Entry 6JFZ (electron microscopy, 7.60 A resolution (low resolution: residue-level contacts below are approximate; hydrogen-bond / salt-bridge calls are withheld)); this record covers chains B and C of the 4 polymer chains in the assembly.

Chain B (and C):
Protein: Glutamate receptor ionotropic, kainate 3
Source organism: Rattus norvegicus
Notes: chain C of this document is another copy of the same molecule, construct and numbering; everything in this record applies to it too
UniProtKB: P42264 (GRIK3_RAT); residues 1-809 here correspond to UniProt positions 32-840 (UniProt number = residue number + 31)
Amino-acid sequence (809 residues; each row starts with the number of its first residue):
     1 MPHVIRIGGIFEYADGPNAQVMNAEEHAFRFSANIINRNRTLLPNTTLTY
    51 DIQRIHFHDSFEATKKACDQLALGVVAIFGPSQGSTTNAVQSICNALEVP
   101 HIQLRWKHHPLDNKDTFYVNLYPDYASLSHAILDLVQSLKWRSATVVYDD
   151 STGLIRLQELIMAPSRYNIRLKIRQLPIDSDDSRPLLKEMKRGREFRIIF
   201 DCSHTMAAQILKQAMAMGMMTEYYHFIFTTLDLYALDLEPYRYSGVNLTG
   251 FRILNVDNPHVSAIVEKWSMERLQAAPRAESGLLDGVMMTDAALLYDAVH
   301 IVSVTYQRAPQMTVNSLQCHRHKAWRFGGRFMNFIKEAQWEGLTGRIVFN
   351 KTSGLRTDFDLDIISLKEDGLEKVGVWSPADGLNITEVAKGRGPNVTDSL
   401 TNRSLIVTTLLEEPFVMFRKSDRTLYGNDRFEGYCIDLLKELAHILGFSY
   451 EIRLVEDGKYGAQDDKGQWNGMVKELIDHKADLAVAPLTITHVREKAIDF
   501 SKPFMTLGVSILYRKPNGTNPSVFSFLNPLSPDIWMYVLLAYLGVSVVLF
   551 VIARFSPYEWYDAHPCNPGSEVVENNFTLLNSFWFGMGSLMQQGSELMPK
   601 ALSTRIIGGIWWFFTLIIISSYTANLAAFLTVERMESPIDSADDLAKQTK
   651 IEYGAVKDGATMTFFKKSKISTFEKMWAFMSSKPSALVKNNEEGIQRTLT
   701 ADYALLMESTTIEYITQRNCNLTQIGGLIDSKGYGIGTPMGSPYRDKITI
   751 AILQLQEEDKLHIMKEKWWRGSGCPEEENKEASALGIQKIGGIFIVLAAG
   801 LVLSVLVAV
Unresolved in the structure: 1-2, 273-284, 386-400, 555-600, 634-637, 772-787 (chain C: 1-2, 273-284, 386-400, 555-600, 772-787)
Sequence notes: engineered mutation Thr86 (Cys117 in P42264), Thr305 (Cys336 in P42264), Val547 (Cys578 in P42264)
Cystine bridges: Cys68-Cys319
From the paper describing this entry:
  - post-translational modification sites: Asn395 (proposed by the authors, not directly observed)
  - post-translational modification sites: Asn721
  - mutagenesis - Y744L/R745G: abolished signaling

How chain B and chain C interact:
Residue-residue contacts - 39 pairs, chain B then chain C:
  Thr491(B) with Leu753(C)
  His492(B) with Ile750(C); Leu753(C); Gln754(C); Glu757(C)
  Glu495(B) with Thr749(C); Leu753(C)
  Ser501(B) with Lys502(C)
  Lys502(B) with Ser501(C); Lys502(C)
  Ser531(B) with Lys789(C)
  Asp533(B) with Gln788(C)
  Ile534(B) with Gln788(C); Lys789(C)
  Tyr537(B) with Phe794(C)
  Leu540(B) with Phe794(C)
  Ala541(B) with Phe794(C)
  Ser603(B) with Leu803(C)
  Ile606(B) with Leu803(C)
  Ile607(B) with Gly800(C); Leu803(C)
  Trp611(B) with Leu797(C)
  Phe614(B) with Ile793(C); Leu797(C)
  Ser620(B) with Thr623(C)
  Ala624(B) with Ala627(C); Leu630(C)
  Asn625(B) with Leu630(C)
  Ala628(B) with Leu630(C); Thr631(C)
  Thr631(B) with Thr631(C)
  Val632(B) with Thr631(C); Arg634(C)
  Arg745(B) with Arg745(C)
  Ile750(B) with His492(C)
  Leu753(B) with Thr491(C); His492(C)
  Gln754(B) with His492(C)
  Glu757(B) with His492(C)
Other interface residues (no listed pair), chain B (37 interface residues in all): Ile490, Lys496, Asp499, Phe500, Ile617, Ile670, Asp746, Thr749, Asp759, His762
Other interface residues (no listed pair), chain C (33 interface residues in all): Glu495, Lys496, Asp499, Pro503, Phe526, Leu626, Ile670, Asp746, Asp759, His762, Gly791

In short:
37 residues of chain B face 33 of chain C across their interface. The paper reports that Y744L/R745G of chain
B abolish signaling; modification sites Asn395(B) and Asn721(B).
Chain B and chain C are both Glutamate receptor ionotropic, kainate 3 (Rattus norvegicus); the structure,
GluK3 receptor complex with UBP310, was determined by electron microscopy, deposited together with 6JFY and
6JMV.
